5UB7 - chain A; structure by X-ray diffraction, 2.48 A resolution.

[Chain A]
Name: Phosphate-binding protein
From: Xanthomonas axonopodis pv. citri (strain 306)
UniProtKB: Q8PJZ4 (Q8PJZ4_XANAC); numbering as in UniProt (aligned over 31-309)
Amino-acid sequence (280 residues; each row starts with the number of its first residue):
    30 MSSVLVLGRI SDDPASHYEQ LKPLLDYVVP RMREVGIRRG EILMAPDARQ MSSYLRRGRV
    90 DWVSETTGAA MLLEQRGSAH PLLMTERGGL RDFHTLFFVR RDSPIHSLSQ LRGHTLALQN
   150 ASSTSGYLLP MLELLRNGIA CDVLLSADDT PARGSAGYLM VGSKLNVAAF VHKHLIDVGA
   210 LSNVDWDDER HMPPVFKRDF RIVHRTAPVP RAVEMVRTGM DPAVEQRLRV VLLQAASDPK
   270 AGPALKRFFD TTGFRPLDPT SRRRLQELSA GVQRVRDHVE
Unresolved in the structure: 30, 309
Sequence notes: initiating methionine (30)
Residues lining bound ligands: ATP (adenosine-5'-triphosphate): Arg38, Thr95, Arg116, Phe122, Gln148, Ser151, Ser152, Thr153, Ser154, Gly155, Lys193, Arg240, Phe278

[Overview]
Ligands of chain A: ATP.
Chain A is Phosphate-binding protein (Xanthomonas axonopodis pv. citri (strain 306)); the structure, XAC2383
from Xanthomonas citri bound to ATP, was determined by X-ray diffraction, deposited together with 5UB3, 5UB4
and 5UB6.
